PDB entry 8ZDO | electron microscopy, 2.97 A resolution | chains M and R of the 39 polymer chains in the assembly

== Chain M (and R) ==
Protein: Tail tube protein (gp13)
Organism: Mycolicibacterium smegmatis MC2 155
Notes: chain R of this document is another copy of the same molecule, construct and numbering; everything in this record applies to it too
Chain sequence (300 residues; numbered 1 to 300; the number before each row is that of its first residue):
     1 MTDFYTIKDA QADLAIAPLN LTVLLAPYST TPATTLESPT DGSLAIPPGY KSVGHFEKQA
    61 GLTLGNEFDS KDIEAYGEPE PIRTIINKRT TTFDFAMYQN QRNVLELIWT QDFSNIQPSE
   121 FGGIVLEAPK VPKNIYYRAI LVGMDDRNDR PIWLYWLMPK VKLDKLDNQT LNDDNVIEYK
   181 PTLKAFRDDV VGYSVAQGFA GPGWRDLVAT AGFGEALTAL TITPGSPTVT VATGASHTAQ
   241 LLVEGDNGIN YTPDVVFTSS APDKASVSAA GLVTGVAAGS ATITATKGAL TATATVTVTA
Unresolved in the structure: 1

== Interface between chain M and chain R ==
Residue-residue contacts (128; chain M residue first):
  T2(M) - L44(R)
  F4(M) - N20(R)
  F4(M) - L21(R)
  F4(M) - T22(R)
  F4(M) - L44(R)  hydrophobic
  F4(M) - V142(R)
  F4(M) - G143(R)
  F4(M) - M144(R)  hydrophobic
  Y5(M) - N20(R)
  I7(M) - L24(R)  hydrophobic
  I7(M) - L44(R)  hydrophobic
  I7(M) - I46(R)  hydrophobic
  I7(M) - S52(R)
  K8(M) - L21(R)  hydrogen bond (side chain-backbone)
  K8(M) - T22(R)
  K8(M) - S52(R)  hydrogen bond (backbone-side chain)
  K8(M) - G54(R)
  K8(M) - H55(R)
  K8(M) - F56(R)
  D9(M) - S52(R)
  A10(M) - H55(R)
  A10(M) - Q99(R)
  Q11(M) - Q99(R)  hydrogen bond (backbone-side chain)
  Q11(M) - Q101(R)
  L14(M) - Y98(R)
  L14(M) - Q99(R)
  L14(M) - N100(R)  hydrogen bond (backbone-side chain)
  L14(M) - Q101(R)
  I16(M) - N100(R)
  I16(M) - V176(R)
  I16(M) - I177(R)  hydrogen bond (backbone-backbone)
  A17(M) - N175(R)
  A17(M) - V176(R)  hydrophobic
  P18(M) - D173(R)
  P18(M) - N175(R)
  P18(M) - I177(R)
  L19(M) - D173(R)
  L21(M) - L171(R)  hydrophobic
  T35(M) - V125(R)
  E37(M) - S119(R)  hydrogen bond
  E37(M) - F121(R)
  E37(M) - G122(R)
  E37(M) - G123(R)  hydrogen bond (side chain-backbone)
  S38(M) - F121(R)
  P39(M) - E120(R)
  P39(M) - F121(R)
  T40(M) - F121(R)
  D41(M) - F121(R)
  G42(M) - F121(R)
  K58(M) - D173(R)  salt bridge
  G61(M) - L171(R)
  G61(M) - N172(R)
  L62(M) - Q169(R)
  L62(M) - T170(R)
  L62(M) - L171(R)  hydrogen bond (backbone-backbone)
  T63(M) - Q169(R)
  T63(M) - T170(R)
  L64(M) - N168(R)
  L64(M) - Q169(R)  hydrogen bond (backbone-backbone)
  G65(M) - N168(R)
  N66(M) - L166(R)
  N66(M) - N168(R)
  N66(M) - Q169(R)
  F68(M) - L163(R)  hydrophobic
  F68(M) - D164(R)
  F68(M) - K165(R)
  E74(M) - K88(R)  salt bridge
  E78(M) - R187(R)  salt bridge
  P79(M) - N87(R)
  P79(M) - K88(R)  hydrogen bond (backbone-side chain)
  E80(M) - K88(R)
  E80(M) - R89(R)
  P81(M) - K88(R)
  P81(M) - F186(R)
  I82(M) - F186(R)
  R83(M) - Y136(R)
  R83(M) - F186(R)
  T84(M) - N134(R)
  T84(M) - Y136(R)
  T84(M) - K162(R)
  T84(M) - F186(R)
  I85(M) - N134(R)
  I86(M) - P132(R)  hydrophobic
  I86(M) - N134(R)  hydrogen bond (backbone-side chain)
  I86(M) - K162(R)
  I86(M) - L163(R)
  R89(M) - I108(R)  hydrogen bond (side chain-backbone)
  R89(M) - W109(R)
  R89(M) - P132(R)
  R89(M) - L166(R)
  L154(M) - I177(R)  hydrophobic
  Y155(M) - I124(R)
  Y155(M) - V125(R)
  W156(M) - I177(R)  hydrophobic
  R187(M) - K130(R)
  G192(M) - K130(R)
  Y193(M) - E127(R)
  Y193(M) - A128(R)
  V195(M) - W109(R)  hydrophobic
  V195(M) - E127(R)
  V195(M) - A128(R)  hydrogen bond (backbone-backbone)
  A196(M) - L126(R)
  A196(M) - E127(R)
  Q197(M) - L105(R)
  Q197(M) - W109(R)  hydrogen bond
  Q197(M) - V125(R)
  Q197(M) - L126(R)  hydrogen bond (backbone-backbone)
  Q197(M) - Y179(R)  hydrogen bond
  G198(M) - I124(R)
  F199(M) - N100(R)
  F199(M) - G123(R)
  F199(M) - I124(R)  hydrogen bond (backbone-backbone)
  W204(M) - G122(R)  hydrogen bond (side chain-backbone)
  W204(M) - I124(R)  hydrophobic
  R205(M) - F121(R)
  V208(M) - G122(R)
  A211(M) - Q101(R)
  A211(M) - R102(R)  hydrogen bond (backbone-backbone)
  G212(M) - R102(R)  hydrogen bond (backbone-side chain)
  F213(M) - R102(R)
  F213(M) - L105(R)  hydrophobic
  F213(M) - P118(R)
  F213(M) - I124(R)  hydrophobic
  F213(M) - L126(R)  hydrophobic
  I249(M) - S119(R)
  I249(M) - E120(R)
  N250(M) - E120(R)  hydrogen bond (backbone-backbone)
  N250(M) - F121(R)
Interface residues without a listed pair, chain M (73 interface residues in all): A12, A15, T34, A60, S70, D72, N87, K88, A200, G201, G214, E215, L242, G248
Interface residues without a listed pair, chain R (64 interface residues in all): K51, T110, F113, I116, Q117, W153, K160, K184

== Summary ==
The interface between chain M and chain R involves 73 residues on one side and 64 on the other, with 21
hydrogen bonds and 3 salt bridges. Polar pairs include K58(M)-D173(R), E74(M)-K88(R) and E78(M)-R187(R).
Chain M and chain R are both Tail tube protein (gp13) (Mycolicibacterium smegmatis MC2 155); the structure,
Cryo-EM structure of Mycobacteriophage Douge baseplate (gp13, gp17, gp23, gp16, gp18 and gp20), was determined
by electron microscopy (same publication as 8ZDJ, 8ZDK, 8ZDL and 8ZDQ).
